9CH0 - chains C and D of the 4 polymer chains in the assembly; structure by X-ray diffraction, 2.20 A resolution.

== Chain C ==
Protein: TP-methylase family protein
Organism: Shewanella oneidensis
UniProtKB: Q8EGW3 (Q8EGW3_SHEON); residue numbers follow UniProt; this construct covers 1-263
Amino-acid sequence (263 residues; row label = number of the first residue in the row):
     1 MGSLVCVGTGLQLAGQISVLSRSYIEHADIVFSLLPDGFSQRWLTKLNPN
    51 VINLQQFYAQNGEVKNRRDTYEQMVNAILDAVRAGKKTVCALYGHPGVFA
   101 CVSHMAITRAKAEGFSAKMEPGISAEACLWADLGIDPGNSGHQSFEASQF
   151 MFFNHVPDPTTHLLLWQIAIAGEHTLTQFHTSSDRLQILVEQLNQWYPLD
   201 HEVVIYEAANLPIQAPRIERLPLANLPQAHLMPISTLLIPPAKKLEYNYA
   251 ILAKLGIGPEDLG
Not modelled in the structure: 1
Ion coordination: Zn2+: Glu126 (shared with 1 residue of chain A)
Small-molecule neighbours: S-adenosylhomocysteine (SAH): Leu11, Tyr93, Gly94, His95, Val98, Phe99, Ala100, Ile123, Ser124, Ala125, Trp166, Gln167, Tyr206, Glu207, Ala208, Asn210, Pro233, Ile234, Ser235, Thr236

== Chain D ==
Protein: Extradiol ring-cleavage dioxygenase LigAB LigA subunit domain-containing protein
Organism: Shewanella oneidensis
UniProtKB: Q8EGW2 (Q8EGW2_SHEON); numbering as in UniProt (aligned over 1-71)
Amino-acid sequence (78 residues; row label = number of the first residue in the row; numbers below 1 keep their minus sign (Met-6 is residue -6)):
    -6 MHHHHHHMSGLSDFFTQLGQDAQLMEDYKQNPEAVMRAHGLTDEQINAVM
    44 TGDMEKLKTLSGDSSYQSYLVWSHGNGD
Not modelled in the structure: -6 to 3, 53-71
Sequence notes: initiating methionine (-6); expression tag (-5 to 0); engineered mutation Trp65 (Ile in Q8EGW2)
Modified positions: Leu63 (N-methylleucine; MLE)

== Chain C / chain D interface ==
Pairs across the interface - 22 pairs, chain C then chain D:
  Leu13(C) with Phe8(D), hydrophobic; Gly12(D)
  Ala14(C) with Thr9(D); Gln13(D)
  Gly15(C) with Gly12(D)
  Arg22(C) with Gln13(D)
  Asp37(C) with Lys51(D)
  Phe39(C) with Ser5(D); Phe8(D), hydrophobic; Leu50(D); Lys51(D)
  Arg42(C) with Ser5(D)
  Trp43(C) with Thr9(D)
  Pro212(C) with Phe8(D); Leu11(D), hydrophobic; Met18(D), hydrophobic
  Ile213(C) with Phe8(D), hydrophobic; Leu11(D), hydrophobic; Tyr21(D); Val42(D), hydrophobic; Met47(D), hydrophobic
  Gln214(C) with Met47(D)
Other interface residues (no listed pair), chain C (13 interface residues in all): Pro36, Leu211
Other interface residues (no listed pair), chain D (13 interface residues in all): Phe7

== Overview ==
The chain C/chain D interface involves 13 residues from each chain. Chain C binds S-adenosylhomocysteine.
Here chain C is TP-methylase family protein and chain D is Extradiol ring-cleavage dioxygenase LigAB LigA
subunit domain-containing protein, both from Shewanella oneidensis. Entry 9CH0 (Structure of the
alpha-N-methyltransferase (SonM) and RiPP precursor (SonA-I65W) heteromeric complex (bound to SAH)) was
determined by X-ray diffraction, deposited together with 9CGW, 9CH1, 9CH2, 9CH3, 9CH5, 9CH7, 9CHI and 9CHK.
